2D2C - chains F and G of the 16 polymer chains in the assembly; structure by X-ray diffraction, 3.80 A resolution.

== Chain F ==
Molecule: Cytochrome b6-f complex subunit VII
Organism: Mastigocladus laminosus
UniProt: P83796 (PETM_MASLA); residues 2-36 here correspond to UniProt positions 1-35 (UniProt number = residue number - 1)
Chain sequence (35 residues; numbered 2 to 36; the number before each row is that of its first residue):
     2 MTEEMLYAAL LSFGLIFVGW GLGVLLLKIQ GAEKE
Residues lining bound ligands: beta-carotene (BCR): Ile17, Phe18, Trp21

== Chain G ==
Molecule: Cytochrome b6-f complex subunit V
Organism: Mastigocladus laminosus
UniProt: P83797 (PETG_MASLA); residues -4 to 32 here correspond to UniProt positions 1-37 (UniProt number = residue number + 5)
Chain sequence (37 residues; row label = number of the first residue in the row; numbers below 1 keep their minus sign (Met-4 is residue -4)):
    -4 MVEPLLDGLV LGLVFATLGG LFYAAYQQYK RPNELGG
Not modelled in the structure: -4 to 3, 31-32
Residues lining bound ligands: beta-carotene (BCR): Phe17, Ala19, Ala20, Gln23

== Interface between chain F and chain G ==
Residue-residue contacts (10):
  Leu16(F) - Tyr21(G)
  Ile17(F) - Phe17(G)  hydrophobic
  Val19(F) - Tyr21(G)
  Gly20(F) - Tyr21(G)
  Gly20(F) - Tyr24(G)
  Trp21(F) - Tyr24(G)
  Gly24(F) - Tyr21(G)
  Gly24(F) - Tyr24(G)
  Gly24(F) - Lys25(G)
  Leu27(F) - Lys25(G)
Also at the interface, not in a pair above, chain F (9 interface residues in all): Leu23, Leu28
Also at the interface, not in a pair above, chain G (5 interface residues in all): Gly14

== In short ==
Chain F and chain G form an interface of 9 and 5 residues respectively. Beta-carotene is bound between chain F
and chain G.
Chain F is Cytochrome b6-f complex subunit VII and chain G is Cytochrome b6-f complex subunit V, both from
Mastigocladus laminosus; the structure, Crystal Structure Of Cytochrome B6F Complex with DBMIB From M.
Laminosus, was determined by X-ray diffraction.
